Entry 2QFY (X-ray diffraction, 2.10 A resolution); this record covers chains A and B.

# Chain A (and B)
Name: Isocitrate dehydrogenase [NADP]
Source organism: Saccharomyces cerevisiae
Notes: EC 1.1.1.42; chain B of this document is another copy of the same molecule, construct and numbering; everything in this record applies to it too
Reference sequence: P21954 (IDHP_YEAST); residues 1-413 here correspond to UniProt positions 16-428 (UniProt number = residue number + 15)
Amino-acid sequence (427 residues; each row starts with the number of its first residue; numbers below 1 keep their minus sign (Met-13 is residue -13)):
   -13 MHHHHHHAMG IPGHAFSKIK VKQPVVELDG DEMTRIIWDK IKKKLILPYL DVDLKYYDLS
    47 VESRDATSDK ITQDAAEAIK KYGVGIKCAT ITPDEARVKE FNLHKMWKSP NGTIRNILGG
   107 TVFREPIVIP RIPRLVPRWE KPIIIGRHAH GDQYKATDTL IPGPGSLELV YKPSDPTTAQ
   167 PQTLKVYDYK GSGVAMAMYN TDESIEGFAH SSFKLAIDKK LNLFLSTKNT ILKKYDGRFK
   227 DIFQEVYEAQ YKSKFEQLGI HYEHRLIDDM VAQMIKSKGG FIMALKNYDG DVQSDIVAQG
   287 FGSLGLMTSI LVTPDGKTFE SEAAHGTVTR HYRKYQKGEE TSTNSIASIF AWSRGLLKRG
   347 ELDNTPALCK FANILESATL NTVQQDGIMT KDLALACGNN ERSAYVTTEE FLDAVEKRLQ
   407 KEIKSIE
Disordered / not traced: -13 to 1, 413 (chain B: -13 to 0, 412-413)
Sequence notes: expression tag (-13 to 0)
Small-molecule neighbours: 2-oxoglutaric acid (AKG): Thr78, Ser95, Asn97, Arg101, Arg110, Arg133, Asp277, Glu308
Curated features (UniProtKB/Swiss-Prot):
  - binding site (NADP(+)): Thr76 to Thr78, Arg83, Lys262, Gly312 to His317, Asn330
  - binding site (substrate): Thr78, Ser95 to Arg101, Arg110, Arg133
  - binding site (Mn(2+)): Asp254, Asp277
  - site (Critical for catalysis): Tyr140, Lys214
Reported in the primary citation:
  - conformationally variable residues: Arg316
  - binding site for 2-oxoglutaric acid: Ser95, Asn97, Arg101, Arg110, Arg133, Glu308
  - specificity-determining residues: His317 (proposed by the authors, not directly observed)

# Interface between chain A and chain B
Pairs across the interface (157):
  Met92(A) - Lys219(B)
  Leu121(A) - Val122(B)
  Leu121(A) - Pro123(B)
  Leu121(A) - Ile261(B)
  Leu121(A) - Lys262(B)
  Val122(A) - Leu121(B)
  Pro123(A) - Leu121(B)
  Pro123(A) - Pro123(B)  hydrophobic
  Arg124(A) - Leu121(B)
  Gln139(A) - Ile217(B)
  Gln139(A) - Leu218(B)
  Tyr140(A) - Lys214(B)
  Tyr140(A) - Ile217(B)  hydrophobic
  Thr143(A) - Leu170(B)
  Thr143(A) - Lys171(B)
  Thr143(A) - Val172(B)
  Asp144(A) - Leu218(B)
  Asp144(A) - Lys219(B)  hydrogen bond (side chain-backbone)
  Asp144(A) - Lys220(B)  hydrogen bond (side chain-backbone)
  Asp144(A) - Tyr221(B)  hydrogen bond (side chain-backbone)
  Thr145(A) - Gln168(B)  hydrogen bond
  Thr145(A) - Leu170(B)
  Thr145(A) - Lys220(B)
  Leu146(A) - Gln168(B)  hydrogen bond (backbone-side chain)
  Leu146(A) - Lys220(B)
  Ile147(A) - Tyr157(B)  hydrophobic
  Pro148(A) - Tyr157(B)
  Pro148(A) - Ala165(B)  hydrophobic
  Pro148(A) - Gln168(B)
  Gly149(A) - Tyr157(B)  hydrogen bond (backbone-side chain)
  Pro150(A) - Tyr157(B)  hydrogen bond (backbone-side chain)
  Pro150(A) - Pro159(B)
  Pro150(A) - Ser160(B)  hydrogen bond (backbone-backbone)
  Gly151(A) - Tyr157(B)
  Gly151(A) - Lys158(B)
  Gly151(A) - Ser160(B)  hydrogen bond (backbone-side chain)
  Ser152(A) - Val156(B)
  Ser152(A) - Tyr157(B)
  Ser152(A) - Lys158(B)  hydrogen bond (backbone-backbone)
  Leu153(A) - Leu155(B)  hydrophobic
  Leu153(A) - Val156(B)
  Glu154(A) - Glu154(B)
  Glu154(A) - Leu155(B)
  Glu154(A) - Val156(B)  hydrogen bond (backbone-backbone)
  Glu154(A) - Lys158(B)  salt bridge
  Leu155(A) - Leu153(B)  hydrophobic
  Leu155(A) - Glu154(B)
  Leu155(A) - Ala183(B)  hydrophobic
  Val156(A) - Ser152(B)
  Val156(A) - Leu153(B)
  Val156(A) - Glu154(B)  hydrogen bond (backbone-backbone)
  Tyr157(A) - Ile147(B)  hydrophobic
  Tyr157(A) - Pro148(B)
  Tyr157(A) - Gly149(B)  hydrogen bond (side chain-backbone)
  Tyr157(A) - Pro150(B)  hydrogen bond (side chain-backbone)
  Tyr157(A) - Gly151(B)
  Tyr157(A) - Ser152(B)
  Lys158(A) - Gly151(B)
  Lys158(A) - Ser152(B)  hydrogen bond (backbone-backbone)
  Lys158(A) - Glu154(B)  salt bridge
  Pro159(A) - Pro150(B)
  Pro159(A) - Gly151(B)
  Ser160(A) - Pro150(B)  hydrogen bond (backbone-backbone)
  Ser160(A) - Gly151(B)  hydrogen bond (side chain-backbone)
  Ala165(A) - Pro148(B)  hydrophobic
  Gln168(A) - Thr145(B)  hydrogen bond
  Gln168(A) - Leu146(B)  hydrogen bond (side chain-backbone)
  Leu170(A) - Thr143(B)
  Leu170(A) - Thr145(B)
  Lys171(A) - Thr143(B)  hydrogen bond (backbone-side chain)
  Val172(A) - Thr143(B)
  Val172(A) - Ala183(B)  hydrophobic
  Val172(A) - Tyr185(B)
  Tyr173(A) - Tyr185(B)
  Tyr173(A) - Thr187(B)
  Tyr175(A) - Tyr185(B)
  Tyr175(A) - Asn186(B)
  Ser178(A) - Thr187(B)
  Ser178(A) - Asp188(B)  hydrogen bond (backbone-backbone)
  Gly179(A) - Asn186(B)
  Gly179(A) - Thr187(B)
  Gly179(A) - Asp188(B)
  Val180(A) - Tyr185(B)
  Val180(A) - Asn186(B)  hydrogen bond (backbone-backbone)
  Val180(A) - Tyr221(B)  hydrophobic
  Val180(A) - Arg224(B)
  Ala181(A) - Met184(B)
  Ala181(A) - Tyr221(B)
  Met182(A) - Ala183(B)
  Met182(A) - Met184(B)  hydrogen bond (backbone-backbone)
  Met182(A) - Leu218(B)  hydrophobic
  Met182(A) - Tyr221(B)  hydrophobic
  Ala183(A) - Leu155(B)  hydrophobic
  Ala183(A) - Val172(B)  hydrophobic
  Ala183(A) - Met182(B)
  Ala183(A) - Ala183(B)  hydrophobic
  Met184(A) - Ala181(B)
  Met184(A) - Met182(B)  hydrogen bond (backbone-backbone)
  Tyr185(A) - Val172(B)
  Tyr185(A) - Tyr173(B)
  Tyr185(A) - Tyr175(B)
  Tyr185(A) - Val180(B)
  Asn186(A) - Tyr175(B)
  Asn186(A) - Gly179(B)
  Asn186(A) - Val180(B)  hydrogen bond (backbone-backbone)
  Thr187(A) - Tyr173(B)
  Thr187(A) - Ser178(B)
  Thr187(A) - Gly179(B)
  Asp188(A) - Ser178(B)  hydrogen bond
  Asp188(A) - Gly179(B)
  Lys214(A) - Tyr140(B)
  Lys214(A) - Asp277(B)  salt bridge
  Ile217(A) - Gln139(B)
  Ile217(A) - Tyr140(B)  hydrophobic
  Leu218(A) - Gln139(B)
  Leu218(A) - Asp144(B)
  Leu218(A) - Met182(B)  hydrophobic
  Lys219(A) - Met92(B)  hydrogen bond (side chain-backbone)
  Lys219(A) - Asp144(B)
  Lys220(A) - Asp144(B)  hydrogen bond (backbone-side chain)
  Lys220(A) - Thr145(B)
  Lys220(A) - Leu146(B)
  Tyr221(A) - Asp144(B)  hydrogen bond (backbone-side chain)
  Tyr221(A) - Val180(B)  hydrophobic
  Tyr221(A) - Ala181(B)
  Tyr221(A) - Met182(B)  hydrophobic
  Arg224(A) - Val180(B)
  Ile253(A) - Tyr274(B)
  Asp254(A) - Asp277(B)
  Asp254(A) - Asp281(B)
  Val257(A) - Val278(B)
  Val257(A) - Ile282(B)  hydrophobic
  Ala258(A) - Gln285(B)
  Ala258(A) - Leu290(B)  hydrophobic
  Ile261(A) - Gln285(B)
  Ile261(A) - Gly286(B)
  Lys262(A) - Leu121(B)
  Lys262(A) - Gln285(B)
  Tyr274(A) - Ile253(B)
  Tyr274(A) - Asp275(B)  hydrogen bond
  Asp275(A) - Tyr274(B)  hydrogen bond
  Asp277(A) - Lys214(B)  salt bridge
  Asp277(A) - Asp254(B)
  Val278(A) - Val257(B)  hydrophobic
  Val278(A) - Gln279(B)
  Gln279(A) - Val278(B)
  Gln279(A) - Gln279(B)
  Gln279(A) - Ile282(B)
  Asp281(A) - Asp254(B)
  Ile282(A) - Val257(B)  hydrophobic
  Ile282(A) - Gln279(B)
  Ile282(A) - Ile282(B)  hydrophobic
  Gln285(A) - Ala258(B)
  Gln285(A) - Ile261(B)
  Gln285(A) - Lys262(B)
  Gly286(A) - Ile261(B)
  Leu290(A) - Ala258(B)  hydrophobic
Interface residues without a listed pair, chain A (69 interface residues in all): Ala142, Lys226, Asp255
Interface residues without a listed pair, chain B (69 interface residues in all): Glu81, Arg124, Ala142, Asp255

# Overview
The chain A/chain B interface involves 69 residues from each chain; the contacts include 31 hydrogen bonds and
4 salt bridges. Polar pairs include Glu154(A)-Lys158(B), Lys214(A)-Asp277(B) and Asp144(A)-Lys219(B). Ligands
of chain A: 2-oxoglutaric acid. The paper reports a binding site for 2-oxoglutaric acid at Ser95(A), Asn97(A)
and Arg101(A) among others; the specificity determinant His317(A).
Both chains are Isocitrate dehydrogenase [NADP] (Saccharomyces cerevisiae). Entry 2QFY (Crystal structure of
Saccharomyces cerevesiae mitochondrial NADP(+)-dependent isocitrate dehydrogenase in complex with
a-ketoglutarate) was determined by X-ray diffraction (same publication as 2QFV, 2QFW and 2QFX).
